4FM1 - chains A and T of the 3 polymer chains in the assembly; structure by X-ray diffraction, 3.00 A resolution.

[Chain A]
Protein: DNA polymerase 1
Organism: Pyrococcus abyssi
Notes: EC 2.7.7.7
UniProt: P0CL77 (DPOL_PYRAB); residue numbers follow UniProt; this construct covers 1-771
Sequence (793 residues; numbered -21 to 771; the number before each row is that of its first residue; numbers below 1 keep their minus sign (Met-21 is residue -21)):
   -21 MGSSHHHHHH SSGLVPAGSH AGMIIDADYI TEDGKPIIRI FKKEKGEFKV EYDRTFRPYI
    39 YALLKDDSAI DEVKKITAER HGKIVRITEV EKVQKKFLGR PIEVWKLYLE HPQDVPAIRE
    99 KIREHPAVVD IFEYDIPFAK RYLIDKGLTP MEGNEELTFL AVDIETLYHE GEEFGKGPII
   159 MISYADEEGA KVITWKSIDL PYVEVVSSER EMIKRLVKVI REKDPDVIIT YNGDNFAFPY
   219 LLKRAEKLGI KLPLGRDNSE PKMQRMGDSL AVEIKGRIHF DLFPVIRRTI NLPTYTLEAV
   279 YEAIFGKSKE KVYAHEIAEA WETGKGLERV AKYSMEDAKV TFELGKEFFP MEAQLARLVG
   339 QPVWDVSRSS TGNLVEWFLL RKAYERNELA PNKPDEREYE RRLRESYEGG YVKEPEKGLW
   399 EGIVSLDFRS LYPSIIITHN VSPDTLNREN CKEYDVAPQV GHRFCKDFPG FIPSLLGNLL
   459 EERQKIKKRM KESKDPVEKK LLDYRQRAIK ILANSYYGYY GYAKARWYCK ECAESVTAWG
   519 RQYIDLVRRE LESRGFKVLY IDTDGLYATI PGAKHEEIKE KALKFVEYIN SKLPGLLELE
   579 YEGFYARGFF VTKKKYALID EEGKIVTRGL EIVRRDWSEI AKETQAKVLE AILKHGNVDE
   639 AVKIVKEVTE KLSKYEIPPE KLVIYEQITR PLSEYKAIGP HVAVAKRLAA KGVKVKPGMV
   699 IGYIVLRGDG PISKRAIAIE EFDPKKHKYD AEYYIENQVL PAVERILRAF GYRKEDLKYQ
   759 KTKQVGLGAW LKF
Disordered / not traced: -21 to -2, 387-390, 758-771
Disulfide bonds: Cys429-Cys443, Cys507-Cys510
Differences from the reference sequence: expression tag (-21 to 0); engineered mutation Ala215 (Asp in P0CL77)
Ion coordination: Mn2+: Asp141, Glu143, Asp315

[Chain T]
Molecule: Template strand
Sequence (13 nucleotides; each row starts with the number of its first residue):
     1 GUGTACGTGA TCG

[Chain A / chain T interface]
Pairs across the interface - 43 pairs, chain A then chain T:
  Tyr7(A) - DU2(T)  hydrogen bond to the phosphate
  Pro36(A) - DU2(T)  base contact
  Tyr37(A) - DU2(T)  base contact
  Pro90(A) - DU2(T)  sugar contact
  Gln91(A) - DG1(T)  hydrogen bond to the base
  Gln91(A) - DU2(T)  hydrogen bond to the phosphate
  Val93(A) - DU2(T)  sugar contact
  Pro94(A) - DU2(T)  sugar contact
  Pro94(A) - DG3(T)  phosphate contact
  Arg97(A) - DU2(T)  phosphate contact
  Arg97(A) - DG3(T)  salt bridge to the phosphate
  Glu111(A) - DU2(T)  base contact
  Tyr112(A) - DU2(T)  base contact
  Asp113(A) - DU2(T)  hydrogen bond to the base
  Asp113(A) - DG3(T)  sugar contact
  Ile114(A) - DU2(T)  hydrogen bond to the base
  Pro115(A) - DG1(T)  phosphate contact
  Pro115(A) - DU2(T)  phosphate contact
  Phe116(A) - DU2(T)  hydrogen bond to the phosphate
  Arg119(A) - DU2(T)  base contact
  Gln242(A) - DG3(T)  base contact
  Arg243(A) - DT4(T)  sugar contact
  Met244(A) - DA5(T)  base contact
  Gly245(A) - DT4(T)  hydrogen bond to the phosphate
  Gly245(A) - DA5(T)  phosphate contact
  Tyr377(A) - DG7(T)  phosphate contact
  Tyr500(A) - DC6(T)  hydrogen bond to the phosphate
  Lys502(A) - DC6(T)  phosphate contact
  Lys593(A) - DG9(T)  salt bridge to the phosphate
  Trp615(A) - DA10(T)  phosphate contact
  Lys674(A) - DG13(T)  sugar contact
  Ala675(A) - DC12(T)  phosphate contact
  Ala675(A) - DG13(T)  phosphate contact
  Ile676(A) - DC12(T)  hydrogen bond to the phosphate
  Ile676(A) - DG13(T)  hydrogen bond to the phosphate
  Gly677(A) - DC12(T)  sugar contact
  Pro678(A) - DT11(T)  phosphate contact
  Pro709(A) - DC12(T)  phosphate contact
  Ile710(A) - DT11(T)  phosphate contact
  Ile710(A) - DC12(T)  phosphate contact
  Ser711(A) - DC12(T)  hydrogen bond to the phosphate
  Tyr731(A) - DT11(T)  hydrogen bond to the phosphate
  Asn735(A) - DT11(T)  hydrogen bond to the phosphate
Interface residues without a listed pair, chain A (38 interface residues in all): Asp246, Ser247, Gln736, Pro739

[Summary]
Chain A and chain T form an interface of 38 and 12 residues respectively, with 13 hydrogen bonds and 2 salt
bridges. Polar pairs include Gln91(A)-DG1(T), Asp113(A)-DU2(T) and Ile114(A)-DU2(T). Asp141(A), Glu143(A) and
Asp315(A) form the Mn2+ site.
Here chain A is DNA polymerase 1 (Pyrococcus abyssi) and chain T is Template strand. Entry 4FM1 (Pyrococcus
abyssi B family DNA polymerase bound to a dsDNA, in edition mode) was determined by X-ray diffraction (same
publication as 4FLT, 4FLU, 4FLV, 4FLW, 4FLX, 4FLY and 3 further entries).
